PDB entry 9IVM | electron microscopy, 3.22 A resolution | chains P and R of the 6 polymer chains in the assembly

== Chain P ==
Protein: Glp-1(9-36)
From: Homo sapiens
Chain sequence (28 residues; row label = number of the first residue in the row):
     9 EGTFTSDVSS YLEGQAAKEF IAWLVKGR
Ligand contacts: A1EEC ((2R)-2-[2-[1-[(1R)-1-[2,6-bis(chloranyl)-3-cyclopropyl-phenyl]ethyl]imidazo[4,5-c]pyridin-6-yl]phenyl]propanoic acid): Val16, Tyr19, Leu20
From the paper describing this entry:
  - binding site for A1EEC: Val16, Tyr19, Leu20

== Chain R ==
Protein: Glucagon-like peptide 1 receptor
From: Homo sapiens
UniProt: P43220 (GLP1R_HUMAN); residues 24-463 here = UniProt positions 24-463
Chain sequence (440 residues; row label = number of the first residue in the row):
    24 RPQGATVSLW ETVQKWREYR RQCQRSLTED PPPATDLFCN RTFDEYACWP DGEPGSFVNV
    84 SCPWYLPWAS SVPQGHVYRF CTAEGLWLQK DNSSLPWRDL SECEESKRGE RSSPEEQLLF
   144 LYIIYTVGYA LSFSALVIAS AILLGFRHLH CTRNYIHLNL FASFILRALS VFIKDAALKW
   204 MYSTAAQQHQ WDGLLSYQDS LSCRLVFLLM QYCVAANYYW LLVEGVYLYT LLAFSVLSEQ
   264 WIFRLYVSIG WGVPLLFVVP WGIVKYLYED EGCWTRNSNM NYWLIIRLPI LFAIGVNFLI
   324 FVRVICIVVS KLKANLMCKT DIKCRLAKST LTLIPLLGTH EVIFAFVMDE HARGTLRFIK
   384 LFTELSFTSF QGLMVAILYC FVNNEVQLEF RKSWERWRLE HLHIQRDSSM KPLKCPTSSL
   444 SSGATAGSSM YTATCQASCS
Unresolved in the structure: 24-28, 130-135, 339-343, 424-463
Disulfide bonds: Cys46-Cys71, Cys85-Cys126, Cys226-Cys296
Ligand contacts: A1EEC ((2R)-2-[2-[1-[(1R)-1-[2,6-bis(chloranyl)-3-cyclopropyl-phenyl]ethyl]imidazo[4,5-c]pyridin-6-yl]phenyl]propanoic acid): Glu138, Leu141, Leu142, Tyr145, Ile146, Asp198, Leu201, Lys202
From the paper describing this entry:
  - binding site for A1EEC: Leu141, Leu142, Tyr145, Asp198, Leu201, Lys202
  - mutagenesis - L142A (200-fold), L142F (52-fold), Y145A (186-fold): decreased signaling in response to A1EEC
  - mutagenesis - L142A, L142F, Y145A: unchanged signaling in response to GLP-1(7-36)
  - conformationally variable residues (side-chain flip): Tyr148, Asp198, Tyr205
  - contacts within the chain: Tyr148-Asp198 (hydrogen bond), Tyr205-Arg299 (hydrogen bond)
  - mutagenesis - Q234A (15-fold), V237F (257-fold), V237L (6-fold): decreased signaling in response to GLP-1(7-36)
  - mutagenesis - Q234A, V237F, V237L: decreased signaling with Glp-1(9-36) (chain P)
  - mutagenesis - D198A, K202A, L388A, L388I: abolished signaling with Glp-1(9-36) (chain P)

== Chain P / chain R interface ==
Residue-residue contacts - 57 pairs, chain P then chain R:
  Glu9(P) - Tyr148(R)
  Glu9(P) - Tyr152(R)
  Glu9(P) - Val194(R)
  Glu9(P) - Lys197(R)  salt bridge
  Glu9(P) - Met233(R)
  Glu9(P) - Leu388(R)
  Gly10(P) - Asn300(R)
  Thr11(P) - Asp372(R)
  Phe12(P) - Leu141(R)  hydrophobic
  Phe12(P) - Leu144(R)  hydrophobic
  Phe12(P) - Tyr148(R)  hydrophobic
  Phe12(P) - Leu388(R)  hydrophobic
  Thr13(P) - Lys197(R)  hydrogen bond
  Thr13(P) - Leu201(R)
  Thr13(P) - Phe230(R)
  Thr13(P) - Thr298(R)
  Ser14(P) - Thr298(R)
  Ser14(P) - Asn300(R)  hydrogen bond
  Asp15(P) - Leu141(R)
  Asp15(P) - Arg380(R)  salt bridge
  Asp15(P) - Leu384(R)
  Val16(P) - Leu141(R)  hydrophobic
  Ser17(P) - Tyr205(R)  hydrogen bond
  Ser17(P) - Thr298(R)
  Ser17(P) - Arg299(R)
  Ser18(P) - Thr29(R)
  Ser18(P) - Arg299(R)
  Tyr19(P) - Glu138(R)
  Leu20(P) - Tyr205(R)  hydrophobic
  Glu21(P) - Ser31(R)  hydrogen bond
  Glu21(P) - Leu32(R)  hydrogen bond (side chain-backbone)
  Glu21(P) - Tyr205(R)  hydrogen bond
  Glu21(P) - Gln221(R)
  Glu21(P) - Arg299(R)  salt bridge
  Ala24(P) - Leu32(R)
  Ala24(P) - Gln210(R)
  Ala25(P) - Pro90(R)  hydrophobic
  Lys26(P) - Trp91(R)
  Glu27(P) - Gln210(R)
  Glu27(P) - Trp214(R)
  Phe28(P) - Leu32(R)  hydrophobic
  Phe28(P) - Val36(R)  hydrophobic
  Phe28(P) - Trp39(R)  hydrophobic
  Phe28(P) - Trp214(R)
  Ile29(P) - Tyr88(R)  hydrophobic
  Ile29(P) - Leu89(R)  hydrophobic
  Ile29(P) - Pro90(R)
  Trp31(P) - Trp214(R)  hydrophobic
  Leu32(P) - Trp39(R)
  Leu32(P) - Glu68(R)
  Leu32(P) - Tyr69(R)
  Leu32(P) - Tyr88(R)
  Val33(P) - Arg121(R)  hydrogen bond (backbone-side chain)
  Val33(P) - Leu123(R)  hydrophobic
  Gly35(P) - Glu68(R)
  Arg36(P) - Trp39(R)
  Arg36(P) - Glu68(R)
Other interface residues (no listed pair), chain P (25 interface residues in all): Lys34
Other interface residues (no listed pair), chain R (43 interface residues in all): Val30, Trp33, Thr35, Asp67, Tyr145, Arg190, Val237, Trp306, Glu387
Interface features reported in the paper:
  - interface residues, chain P: Glu21(P)

== Summary ==
The interface between chain P and chain R involves 25 residues on one side and 43 on the other, with 7
hydrogen bonds and 3 salt bridges. Among the polar pairs are Glu9(P)-Lys197(R), Asp15(P)-Arg380(R) and
Glu21(P)-Arg299(R). The paper reports a binding site for A1EEC at Val16(P), Tyr19(P) and Leu141(R) among
others; D198A, K202A and L388A of chain R, among others, abolish signaling with Glp-1(9-36) (chain P); 10
substitutions were tested in all.
Here chain P is Glp-1(9-36) and chain R is Glucagon-like peptide 1 receptor, both from Homo sapiens. Entry
9IVM (Cryo-EM structure of the GLP-1(9-36)-bound human GLP-1R-Gs complex in the presence of LSN3318839) was
determined by electron microscopy (same publication as 9IVG).
